Entry 9G9D (electron microscopy, 2.90 A resolution); this record covers chains F and T of the 12 polymer chains in the assembly.

Chain F:
Name: CRISPR system Cms endoribonuclease Csm3
Source organism: Enterococcus italicus DSM 15952
Notes: EC 3.1.-.-
UniProtKB: E6LHV5 (CSM3_ENTI1); numbering as in UniProt (aligned over 1-214)
Amino-acid sequence (214 residues; row label = number of the first residue in the row):
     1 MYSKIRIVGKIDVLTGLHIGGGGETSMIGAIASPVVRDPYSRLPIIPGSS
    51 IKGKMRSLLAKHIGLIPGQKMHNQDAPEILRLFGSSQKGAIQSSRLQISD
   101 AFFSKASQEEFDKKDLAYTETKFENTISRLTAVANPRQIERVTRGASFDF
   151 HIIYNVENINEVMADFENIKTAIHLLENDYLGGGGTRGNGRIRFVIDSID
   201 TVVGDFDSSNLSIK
Not modelled in the structure: 1, 212-214
Differences from the reference sequence: engineered mutation Ala-32 (Asp in E6LHV5)

Chain T:
Molecule: 47-nt RNA strand
Sequence (47 nucleotides; row label = number of the first residue in the row):
     1 CCCCCAGCGCUUCAGCGUUCUUCGGAAUGUCGCGCAUUGGCAUGGAA
Not modelled in the structure: 1-7, 43-47

Chain F / chain T interface:
Pairs across the interface - 16 pairs, chain F then chain T:
  Ile-28(F) / C20(T)  sugar contact
  Ile-28(F) / U21(T)  phosphate contact
  Gly-29(F) / C20(T)  sugar contact
  Gly-29(F) / U21(T)  hydrogen bond to the phosphate
  Ala-32(F) / U21(T)  base contact
  Ser-86(F) / G29(T)  hydrogen bond to the base
  Lys-88(F) / U30(T)  sugar contact
  Ala-134(F) / U19(T)  hydrogen bond to the sugar
  Asn-135(F) / U19(T)  sugar contact
  Asn-135(F) / C20(T)  sugar contact
  Asn-135(F) / U21(T)  hydrogen bond to the sugar
  Asn-135(F) / U22(T)  hydrogen bond to the sugar
  Pro-136(F) / U19(T)  base contact
  Pro-136(F) / C20(T)  sugar contact
  Pro-136(F) / U21(T)  sugar contact
  Arg-137(F) / U21(T)  base contact
Other interface residues (no listed pair), chain F (11 interface residues in all): Ala-30, Val-133
Other interface residues (no listed pair), chain T (7 interface residues in all): C31

Summary:
Chain F and chain T form an interface of 11 and 7 residues respectively; the contacts include 5 hydrogen
bonds. Polar contacts include Ser-86(F)/G29(T), Ala-134(F)/U19(T) and Asn-135(F)/U21(T).
Chain F is CRISPR system Cms endoribonuclease Csm3 (Enterococcus italicus DSM 15952) and chain T is a 47-nt
RNA strand; the structure, CryoEM structure of Enterococcus italicus Csm-crRNA-CTR (4.3) complex, was
determined by electron microscopy (same publication as 9G9A, 9G9B, 9G9C, 9G9E, 9G9F, 9G9G and 4 further
entries).
